Entry 7UT8 (electron microscopy, 2.43 A resolution); this record covers chains B and F of the 6 polymer chains in the assembly.

Chain B:
Molecule: Nitrogenase molybdenum-iron protein beta chain
From: Azotobacter vinelandii DJ
Notes: EC 1.18.6.1
UniProtKB: C1DGZ8 (C1DGZ8_AZOVD); numbering as in UniProt (aligned over 1-523)
Chain sequence (523 residues; row label = number of the first residue in the row):
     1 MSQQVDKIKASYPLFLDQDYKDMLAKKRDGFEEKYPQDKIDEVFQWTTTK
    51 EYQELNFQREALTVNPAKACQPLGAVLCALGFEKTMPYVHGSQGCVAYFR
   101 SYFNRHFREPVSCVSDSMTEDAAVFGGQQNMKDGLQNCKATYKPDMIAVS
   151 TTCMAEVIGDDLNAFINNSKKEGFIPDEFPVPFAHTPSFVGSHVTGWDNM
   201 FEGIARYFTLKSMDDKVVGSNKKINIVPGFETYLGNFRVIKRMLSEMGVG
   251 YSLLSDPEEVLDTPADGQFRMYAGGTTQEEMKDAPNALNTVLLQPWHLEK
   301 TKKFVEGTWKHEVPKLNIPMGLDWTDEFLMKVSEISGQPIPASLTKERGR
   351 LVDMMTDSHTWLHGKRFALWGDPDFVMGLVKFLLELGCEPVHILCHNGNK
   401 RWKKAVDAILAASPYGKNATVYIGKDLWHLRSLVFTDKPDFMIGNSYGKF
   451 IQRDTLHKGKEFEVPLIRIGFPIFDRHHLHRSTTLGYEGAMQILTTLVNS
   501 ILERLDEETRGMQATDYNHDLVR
Disordered / not traced: 1
Bound ions: fe(8)-S(7) cluster Fe: Cys70, Cys95, Cys153 (shared with 3 residues of chain A); Fe ion site 1: Arg108, Glu109 (shared with 1 residue of chain D); Fe ion site 2: Asp353, Asp357 (shared with 2 residues of chain D)
Residues lining bound ligands:
  - fe(8)-S(7) cluster (CLF): Cys70, Pro72, Ser92, Gly94, Cys95, Tyr98, Phe99, Thr152, Cys153, Ser188
  - 3-hydroxy-3-carboxy-adipic acid (HCA): Tyr98, Ser101, Arg105

Chain F:
Molecule: Nitrogenase iron protein gamma chain
From: Azotobacter vinelandii DJ
Notes: EC 1.18.6.1
UniProtKB: C1DGZ6 (C1DGZ6_AZOVD); residues 0-289 here correspond to UniProt positions 1-290 (UniProt number = residue number + 1)
Chain sequence (290 residues; each row starts with the number of its first residue; numbering starts at 0):
     0 MAMRQCAIYGKGGIGKSTTTQNLVAALAEMGKKVMIVGCDPKADSTRLIL
    50 HSKAQNTIMEMAAEAGTVEDLELEDVLKAGYGGVKCVESGGPEPGVGCAG
   100 RGVITAINFLEEEGAYEDDLDFVFYDVLGDVVCGGFAMPIRENKAQEIYI
   150 VCSGEMMAMYAANNISKGIVKYANSGSVRLGGLICNSRNTDREDELIIAL
   200 ANKLGTQMIHFVPRDNVVQRAEIRRMTVIEYDPKAKQADEYRALARKVVD
   250 NKLLVIPNPITMDELEELLMEFGIMEVEDESIVGKTAEEV
Disordered / not traced: 0, 272-289
Bound ions: Mg2+: Ser16 (together with ATP); 4Fe-4S cluster Fe: Cys97, Cys132 (shared with 2 residues of chain E)
Residues lining bound ligands:
  - ATP (adenosine-5'-triphosphate), molecule 1: Lys10, Asp129, Glu154, Met155, Met156
  - ATP, molecule 2: Lys10, Gly11, Gly12, Ile13, Gly14, Lys15, Ser16, Thr17, Asp39, Lys41, Leu127, Gly128, Asn185, Val211, Pro212, Arg213, Asp214, Val217, Gln218, Glu221, Gln236, Tyr240
  - 4Fe-4S cluster (SF4): Cys97, Ala98, Gly99, Val131, Cys132

Chain B / chain F interface:
Pairs across the interface - 16 pairs, chain B then chain F:
  Glu156(B) - Arg100(F)  salt bridge
  Ile158(B) - Gly133(F)  hydrogen bond (backbone-backbone)
  Gly159(B) - Ile103(F)
  Gly159(B) - Gly133(F)
  Gly159(B) - Arg140(F)  hydrogen bond (backbone-side chain)
  Asp160(B) - Arg140(F)
  Asp161(B) - Arg140(F)  salt bridge
  Asp161(B) - Tyr171(F)
  Asn163(B) - Glu141(F)  hydrogen bond
  Ala164(B) - Ser174(F)
  Asn167(B) - Ser174(F)  hydrogen bond (side chain-backbone)
  Asn168(B) - Lys170(F)
  Asn168(B) - Ser174(F)
  Lys171(B) - Asn173(F)
  His185(B) - Arg140(F)
  Phe189(B) - Arg100(F)
Also at the interface, not in a pair above, chain B (14 interface residues in all): Val157, Pro187
Also at the interface, not in a pair above, chain F (12 interface residues in all): Cys97, Cys132, Gly134

Overview:
14 residues of chain B face 12 of chain F across their interface, with 4 hydrogen bonds and 2 salt bridges.
Among the polar pairs are Glu156(B)-Arg100(F), Asp161(B)-Arg140(F) and Gly159(B)-Arg140(F). Chain B binds
3-hydroxy-3-carboxy-adipic acid and fe(8)-S(7) cluster. Chain F binds 4Fe-4S cluster and ATP.
Chain B is Nitrogenase molybdenum-iron protein beta chain and chain F is Nitrogenase iron protein gamma chain,
both from Azotobacter vinelandii DJ; the structure, CryoEM structure of Azotobacter vinelandii nitrogenase
complex (1:1 FeP:MoFeP, ATP-bound) during catalytic N2 reduction, was determined by electron microscopy,
deposited together with 7UT6, 7UT7, 7UT9, 7UTA and 8DPN.
